6M1D - chains C and D of the 4 polymer chains in the assembly; structure by electron microscopy, 4.50 A resolution (low resolution: residue-level contacts below are approximate; hydrogen-bond / salt-bridge calls are withheld).

== Chain C ==
Protein: Sodium-dependent neutral amino acid transporter B(0)AT1
From: Homo sapiens
UniProtKB: Q695T7 (S6A19_HUMAN); residue numbers follow UniProt; this construct covers 2-634
Chain sequence (654 residues; each row starts with the number of its first residue; numbers below 1 keep their minus sign (Met-19 is residue -19)):
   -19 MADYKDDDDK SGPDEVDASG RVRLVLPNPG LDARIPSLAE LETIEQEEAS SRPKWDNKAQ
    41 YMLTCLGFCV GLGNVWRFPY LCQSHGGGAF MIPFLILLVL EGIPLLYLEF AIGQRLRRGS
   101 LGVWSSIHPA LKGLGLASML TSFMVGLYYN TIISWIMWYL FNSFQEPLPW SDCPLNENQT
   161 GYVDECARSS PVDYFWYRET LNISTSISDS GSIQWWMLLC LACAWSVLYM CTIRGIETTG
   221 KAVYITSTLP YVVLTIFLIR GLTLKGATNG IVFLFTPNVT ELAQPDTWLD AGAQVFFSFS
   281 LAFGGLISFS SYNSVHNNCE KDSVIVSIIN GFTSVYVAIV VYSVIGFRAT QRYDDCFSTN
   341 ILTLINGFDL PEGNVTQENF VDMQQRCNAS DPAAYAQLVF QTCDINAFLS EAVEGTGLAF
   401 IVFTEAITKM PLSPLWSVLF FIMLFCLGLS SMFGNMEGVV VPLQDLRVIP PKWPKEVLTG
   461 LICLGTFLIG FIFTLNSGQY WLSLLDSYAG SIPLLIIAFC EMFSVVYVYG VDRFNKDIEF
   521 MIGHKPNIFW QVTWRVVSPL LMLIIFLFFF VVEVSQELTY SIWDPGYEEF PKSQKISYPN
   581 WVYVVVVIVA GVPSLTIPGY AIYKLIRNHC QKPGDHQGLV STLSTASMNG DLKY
Not modelled in the structure: -19 to 4, 610-634
Construct notes: initiating methionine (-19); expression tag (-18 to 1)
Disulfides: Cys153-Cys166, Cys336-Cys383
UniProt features mapped onto this chain:
  - modified residue (Phosphoserine): Ser17, Ser627
  - glycosylation (N-linked (GlcNAc...) asparagine): Asn158, Asn182, Asn258, Asn354, Asn368
  - natural variant: Arg57 (R57C: In HND), Gly66 (G66R: In HND), Ala69 (A69T: In HND), Gly93 (G93R: In HND), Asp173 (D173N: In HND), Arg178 to Tyr634 (deletion: In HND), Arg240 (R240Q: In HND), Leu242 (L242P: In HND), Val252 (V252I: Does not affect cell membrane localization), Pro265 (P265L: In HND), Gly284 (G284R: In HND), Arg328 (R328C: In HND), 4 further natural variant entries in UniProt

== Chain D ==
Protein: Angiotensin-converting enzyme 2
From: Homo sapiens
Notes: EC 3.4.17.23
UniProtKB: Q9BYF1 (ACE2_HUMAN); the construct has insertions or renumbered stretches relative to UniProt, so the offset changes along the chain: -6 to 9 = UniProt 2-17; 18-805 = UniProt 18-805
Chain sequence (814 residues; each row starts with the number of its first residue; numbers below 1 keep their minus sign (Met-8 is residue -8)):
    -8 MRSSSSWLLL SLVAVTAAWS HPQFEKQSTI EEQAKTFLDK FNHEAEDLFY QSSLASWNYN
    52 TNITEENVQN MNNAGDKWSA FLKEQSTLAQ MYPLQEIQNL TVKLQLQALQ QNGSSVLSED
   112 KSKRLNTILN TMSTIYSTGK VCNPDNPQEC LLLEPGLNEI MANSLDYNER LWAWESWRSE
   172 VGKQLRPLYE EYVVLKNEMA RANHYEDYGD YWRGDYEVNG VDGYDYSRGQ LIEDVEHTFE
   232 EIKPLYEHLH AYVRAKLMNA YPSYISPIGC LPAHLLGDMW GRFWTNLYSL TVPFGQKPNI
   292 DVTDAMVDQA WDAQRIFKEA EKFFVSVGLP NMTQGFWENS MLTDPGNVQK AVCHPTAWDL
   352 GKGDFRILMC TKVTMDDFLT AHHEMGHIQY DMAYAAQPFL LRNGANEGFH EAVGEIMSLS
   412 AATPKHLKSI GLLSPDFQED NETEINFLLK QALTIVGTLP FTYMLEKWRW MVFKGEIPKD
   472 QWMKKWWEMK REIVGVVEPV PHDETYCDPA SLFHVSNDYS FIRYYTRTLY QFQFQEALCQ
   532 AAKHEGPLHK CDISNSTEAG QKLFNMLRLG KSEPWTLALE NVVGAKNMNV RPLLNYFEPL
   592 FTWLKDQNKN SFVGWSTDWS PYADQSIKVR ISLKSALGDK AYEWNDNEMY LFRSSVAYAM
   652 RQYFLKVKNQ MILFGEEDVR VANLKPRISF NFFVTAPKNV SDIIPRTEVE KAIRMSRSRI
   712 NDAFRLNDNS LEFLGIQPTL GPPNQPPVSI WLIVFGVVMG VIVVGIVILI FTGIRDRKKK
   772 NKARSGENPY ASIDISKGEN NPGFQNTDDV QTSF
Not modelled in the structure: -8 to 20, 769-805
Construct notes: initiating methionine (-8); expression tag (-7); insertion (10-17)
Disulfides: Cys133-Cys141, Cys344-Cys361, Cys530-Cys542
UniProt features mapped onto this chain:
  - region: Asp30 to Tyr41 (Interaction with SARS-CoV spike glycoprotein), Met82 to Pro84 (Interaction with SARS-CoV spike glycoprotein), Lys353 to Arg357 (Interaction with SARS-CoV spike glycoprotein), Arg652 to Lys659 (Essential for cleavage by ADAM17), Arg697 to Arg716 (Essential for cleavage by TMPRSS11D and TMPRSS2)
  - motif: Glu778 to Ile786 (LIR), Tyr781 to Asp785 (SH2-binding), Tyr781 to Ile784 (Endocytic sorting signal), Asn792 to Phe795 (PTB), Thr803 to Phe805 (PDZ-binding)
  - active site: Glu375 (Proton acceptor), His505 (Proton donor)
  - binding site (chloride): Arg169, Trp477, Lys481
  - binding site (substrate): Arg273, His345, Pro346, Tyr515
  - binding site (Zn(2+)): His374, His378, Glu402
  - modified residue: Tyr781 (Phosphotyrosine), Ser783 (Phosphoserine)
  - glycosylation (N-linked (GlcNAc...) asparagine): Asn53, Asn90, Asn103, Asn322, Asn432, Asn546, Asn690
  - cross-link: Lys788 (Glycyl lysine isopeptide (Lys-Gly) (interchain with G-Cter in ubiquitin))

== Chain C / chain D interface ==
Contacting residue pairs (20; chain C residue first):
  Gln145(C) with Gln736(D); Ile741(D)
  Leu155(C) with Gly732(D)
  Gln159(C) with Thr730(D)
  Trp195(C) with Trp742(D)
  Trp196(C) with Trp742(D)
  Leu199(C) with Phe746(D)
  Ser206(C) with Ile753(D)
  Leu342(C) with Arg678(D)
  Ile345(C) with Arg678(D)
  Asn346(C) with Arg621(D); Arg678(D)
  Asp349(C) with Lys676(D)
  Leu350(C) with Lys676(D)
  Pro351(C) with Lys676(D); Pro677(D)
  Glu352(C) with Ile622(D); Ser623(D); Leu624(D); Arg678(D)
Other interface residues (no listed pair), chain C (16 interface residues in all): Phe141, Ile213
Other interface residues (no listed pair), chain D (19 interface residues in all): Lys625, Leu731, Pro733, Val745, Leu760

== In short ==
16 residues of chain C face 19 of chain D across their interface. UniProt lists active-site residues Glu375(D)
and His505(D), 3 chloride-binding residues, 4 substrate-binding residues and 3 Zn2+-binding residues on chain
D.
Here chain C is Sodium-dependent neutral amino acid transporter B(0)AT1 and chain D is Angiotensin-converting
enzyme 2, both from Homo sapiens. Entry 6M1D (ACE2-B0AT1 complex, open conformation) was determined by
electron microscopy, deposited together with 6M17 and 6M18.
